Entry 5KG2 (X-ray diffraction, 1.60 A resolution); this record covers chains A and T of the 3 polymer chains in the assembly.

[Chain A]
Molecule: DNA polymerase eta
Organism: Homo sapiens
Notes: EC 2.7.7.7
Reference sequence: Q9Y253 (POLH_HUMAN); residue numbers follow UniProt; this construct covers 1-432
Sequence (435 residues; row label = number of the first residue in the row; numbers below 1 keep their minus sign (Gly-2 is residue -2)):
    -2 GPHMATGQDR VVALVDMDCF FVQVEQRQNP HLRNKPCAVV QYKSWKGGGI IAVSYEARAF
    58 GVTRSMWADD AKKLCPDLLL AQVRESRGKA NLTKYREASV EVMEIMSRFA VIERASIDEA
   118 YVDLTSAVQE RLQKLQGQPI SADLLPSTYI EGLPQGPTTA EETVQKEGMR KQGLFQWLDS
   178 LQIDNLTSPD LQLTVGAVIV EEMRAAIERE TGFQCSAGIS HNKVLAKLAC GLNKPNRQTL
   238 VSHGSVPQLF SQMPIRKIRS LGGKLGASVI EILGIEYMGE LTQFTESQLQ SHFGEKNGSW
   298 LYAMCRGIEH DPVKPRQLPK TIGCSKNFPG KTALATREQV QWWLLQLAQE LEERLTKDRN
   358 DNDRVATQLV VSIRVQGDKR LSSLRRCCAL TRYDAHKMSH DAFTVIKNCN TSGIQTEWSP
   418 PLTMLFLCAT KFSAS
Unresolved in the structure: 155-159
Construct notes: expression tag (-2 to 0)
Bound ions: Mn2+ site 1: Asp13, Asp115, Glu116 (together with 2'-deoxyadenosine 5'-triphosphate) (shared with 2 residues of chain P); Mn2+ site 2: Asp13, Met14, Asp115 (together with diphosphate) (shared with 1 residue of chain P)
Ligand contacts: diphosphate / 2'-deoxyadenosine 5'-triphosphate: Asp13, Met14, Asp15, Cys16, Phe17, Phe18, Ile48, Ala49, Tyr52, Arg55, Arg61, Ile114, Asp115, Glu116, Lys231
Swiss-Prot annotation at these positions:
  - binding site (Mg(2+)): Asp13, Met14, Asp115, Glu116
  - binding site (Mn(2+)): Asp13, Met14, Asp115, Glu116
  - binding site (a 2'-deoxyribonucleoside 5'-triphosphate): Arg61
  - natural variant: Val37 (deletion: In XPV), Leu75 (deletion: In XPV), Arg93 (R93P: In XPV), Arg111 (R111H: In XPV), Thr122 (T122P: In XPV), Gly153 (G153D: In a breast cancer sample), Thr191 (T191P: In XPV), Gly263 (G263V: In XPV), Val266 (V266D: In XPV), Gly295 (G295R: In XPV), Arg361 (R361S: In XPV)
  - mutagenesis: Tyr52 (Y52A/F: Reduces DNA polymerase activity; Y52E: Reduces DNA polymerase activity. Increases fidelity of replication and reduces translesion bypass), Arg61 (R61A: Reduces enzymatic activity by two-thirds), Ser62 (S62G: Increased DNA polymerase activity and translesion bypass compared to wild-type), Ala68 (A68S/V: Severe reduction in thymine dimer translesion bypass), Asn324 to Pro326 (Reduces binding to chromatin and to monoubiquitinated PCNA. Abolishes binding to monoubiquitinated PCNA; when associated with 705-E--H-713 Del)
Reported in the primary citation:
  - catalytic residues: Arg61 (proposed by the authors, not directly observed)

[Chain T]
Molecule: 12-nt DNA strand
Sequence (12 nucleotides; numbered 1 to 12; the number before each row is that of its first residue):
     1 CATTATGACG CT
Ligand contacts: diphosphate / 2'-deoxyadenosine 5'-triphosphate: DT3, DT4, DA5

[How chain A and chain T interact]
Pairs across the interface - 39 pairs, chain A then chain T:
  Gln38(A) - DT4(T)  hydrogen bond to the base
  Gln38(A) - DA5(T)  sugar contact
  Tyr39(A) - DT4(T)  phosphate contact
  Tyr39(A) - DA5(T)  hydrogen bond to the phosphate
  Trp42(A) - DA2(T)  stacking on the base
  Ile47(A) - DT3(T)  base contact
  Arg61(A) - DT3(T)  hydrogen bond to the base
  Ser62(A) - DT3(T)  base contact
  Trp64(A) - DA2(T)  phosphate contact
  Trp64(A) - DT3(T)  sugar contact
  Lys86(A) - DT6(T)  salt bridge to the phosphate
  Leu89(A) - DA5(T)  phosphate contact
  Leu89(A) - DT6(T)  phosphate contact
  Arg93(A) - DT6(T)  salt bridge to the phosphate
  Arg93(A) - DG7(T)  salt bridge to the phosphate
  Lys311(A) - DC9(T)  salt bridge to the phosphate
  Arg313(A) - DA8(T)  salt bridge to the phosphate
  Arg313(A) - DC9(T)  salt bridge to the phosphate
  Pro316(A) - DA8(T)  phosphate contact
  Lys317(A) - DA8(T)  hydrogen bond to the phosphate
  Lys317(A) - DC9(T)  salt bridge to the phosphate
  Thr318(A) - DG7(T)  sugar contact
  Thr318(A) - DA8(T)  hydrogen bond to the phosphate
  Ile319(A) - DG7(T)  phosphate contact
  Gly320(A) - DT6(T)  sugar contact
  Gly320(A) - DG7(T)  hydrogen bond to the phosphate
  Cys321(A) - DT6(T)  phosphate contact
  Ser322(A) - DA5(T)  sugar contact
  Ser322(A) - DT6(T)  hydrogen bond to the phosphate
  Lys323(A) - DA5(T)  phosphate contact
  Asn324(A) - DT4(T)  sugar contact
  Asn324(A) - DA5(T)  hydrogen bond to the phosphate
  Pro326(A) - DC1(T)  phosphate contact
  Pro326(A) - DA2(T)  base contact
  Gly327(A) - DC1(T)  hydrogen bond to the phosphate
  Gly327(A) - DA2(T)  base contact
  Thr329(A) - DA2(T)  base contact
  Arg351(A) - DT6(T)  salt bridge to the phosphate
  Arg351(A) - DG7(T)  salt bridge to the phosphate
Interface residues without a listed pair, chain A (31 interface residues in all): Gly46, Ile48, Ala87, Arg111, Glu347, Leu378

[Summary]
Chain A and chain T form an interface of 31 and 9 residues respectively; the contacts include 9 hydrogen
bonds, 9 salt bridges and 1 aromatic stacking contact. Among the polar pairs are Gln38(A)-DT4(T),
Arg61(A)-DT3(T) and Tyr39(A)-DA5(T). Diphosphate / 2'-deoxyadenosine 5'-triphosphate is bound between chain A
and chain T. From the paper: the catalytic residue Arg61(A).
Chain A is DNA polymerase eta (Homo sapiens) and chain T is a 12-nt DNA strand; the structure, Human DNA
polymerase eta-DNA ternary complex: reaction first with 1 mM Mn2+ for 1800s then with ..., was determined by
X-ray diffraction together with 5KFA, 5KFB, 5KFC, 5KFD, 5KFE, 5KFF and 28 further entries from the same study.
